5EZI - chains H and L; structure by X-ray diffraction, 1.61 A resolution.

== Chain H ==
Protein: Fab c12 heavy chain
Organism: Homo sapiens
Notes: antibody fragment or engineered binder
Sequence (222 residues; numbered 15 to 236; the number before each row is that of its first residue):
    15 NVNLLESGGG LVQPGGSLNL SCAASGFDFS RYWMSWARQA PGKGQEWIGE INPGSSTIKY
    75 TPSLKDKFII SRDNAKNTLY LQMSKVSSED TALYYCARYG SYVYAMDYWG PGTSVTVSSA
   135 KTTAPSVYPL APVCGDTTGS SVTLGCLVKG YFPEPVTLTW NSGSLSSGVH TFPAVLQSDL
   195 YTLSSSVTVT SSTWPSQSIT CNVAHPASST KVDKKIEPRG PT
Disulfide bonds: Cys36-Cys110, Cys160-Cys215
Glycans and other covalent adducts: glycan linked to Asn33

== Chain L ==
Protein: Fab c12 Light chain
Organism: Homo sapiens
Notes: antibody fragment or engineered binder
Sequence (214 residues; numbered 25 to 238; the number before each row is that of its first residue):
    25 SIVMTQTPKF LLVSAGDRIT ITCKASQSVR NDVAWYQQKP GQSPKLLIYF ASNRYTGVPD
    85 RFTGSGSGTD FTFTISTVQA EDLAVYFCQQ GYTSPRTFGG GTKLEIKRAD AAPTVSIFPP
   145 SSEQLTSGGA SVVCFLNNFY PKDINVKWKI DGSERQNGVL NSWTDQDSKD STYSMSSTLT
   205 LTKDEYERHN SYTCEATHKT STSPIVKSFN RNEC
Disulfide bonds: Cys47-Cys112, Cys158-Cys218

== How chain H and chain L interact ==
Inter-chain disulfides: Cys148(H)-Cys238(L)
Pairs across the interface (78):
  Gln53(H) - Gln62(L)  hydrogen bond
  Gln59(H) - Gln62(L)  hydrogen bond
  Gln59(H) - Pro68(L)
  Gln59(H) - Phe111(L)
  Gln59(H) - Phe122(L)
  Glu60(H) - Phe122(L)
  Trp61(H) - Gln113(L)
  Trp61(H) - Ser118(L)
  Trp61(H) - Pro119(L)  hydrophobic
  Trp61(H) - Arg120(L)
  Trp61(H) - Phe122(L)
  Glu64(H) - Arg120(L)  salt bridge
  Lys73(H) - Ser118(L)
  Thr75(H) - Pro119(L)
  Tyr109(H) - Gln62(L)  hydrogen bond
  Tyr109(H) - Ser67(L)
  Tyr113(H) - Arg120(L)
  Val117(H) - Phe74(L)  hydrophobic
  Tyr118(H) - Gly115(L)
  Tyr118(H) - Arg120(L)
  Ala119(H) - Tyr60(L)
  Met120(H) - Tyr60(L)  hydrogen bond (backbone-side chain)
  Met120(H) - Leu70(L)
  Met120(H) - Gln113(L)
  Met120(H) - Phe122(L)  hydrophobic
  Asp121(H) - Leu70(L)
  Asp121(H) - Tyr79(L)  hydrogen bond
  Trp123(H) - Tyr60(L)
  Trp123(H) - Pro68(L)  hydrophobic
  Trp123(H) - Phe122(L)  hydrophobic
  Gly124(H) - Ser67(L)  hydrogen bond (backbone-side chain)
  Pro125(H) - Ser67(L)
  Val141(H) - Glu147(L)
  Tyr142(H) - Ser145(L)
  Tyr142(H) - Glu147(L)
  Tyr142(H) - Gln148(L)
  Tyr142(H) - Ser151(L)
  Pro143(H) - Ser145(L)
  Pro143(H) - Glu147(L)
  Leu144(H) - Phe142(L)
  Leu144(H) - Val157(L)  hydrophobic
  Ala145(H) - Phe142(L)
  Pro146(H) - Phe142(L)
  Val147(H) - Pro143(L)  hydrophobic
  Cys148(H) - Glu237(L)
  Cys148(H) - Cys238(L)  disulfide
  Thr152(H) - Thr138(L)
  Thr157(H) - Ser140(L)
  Thr157(H) - Phe142(L)
  Leu161(H) - Ser155(L)
  Lys163(H) - Gln148(L)
  Lys163(H) - Ser155(L)
  Lys163(H) - Thr204(L)
  His184(H) - Asn161(L)
  His184(H) - Asn162(L)  hydrogen bond
  His184(H) - Ser198(L)  hydrogen bond
  Phe186(H) - Phe159(L)  hydrophobic
  Phe186(H) - Asn161(L)
  Phe186(H) - Ser186(L)
  Phe186(H) - Thr188(L)
  Phe186(H) - Ser198(L)
  Phe186(H) - Met199(L)
  Phe186(H) - Ser200(L)
  Pro187(H) - Ser186(L)  hydrogen bond (backbone-side chain)
  Pro187(H) - Trp187(L)
  Val189(H) - Leu184(L)  hydrophobic
  Val189(H) - Asn185(L)
  Val189(H) - Ser186(L)
  Gln191(H) - Leu184(L)
  Thr196(H) - Leu184(L)
  Ser198(H) - Phe159(L)
  Ser198(H) - Ser200(L)  hydrogen bond
  Ser199(H) - Phe159(L)
  Ser200(H) - Phe159(L)
  Ser200(H) - Asn161(L)  hydrogen bond
  Lys228(H) - Glu147(L)  salt bridge
  Arg233(H) - Pro143(L)  hydrogen bond (side chain-backbone)
  Arg233(H) - Pro144(L)  hydrogen bond (side chain-backbone)
Also at the interface, not in a pair above, chain H (49 interface residues in all): Ala51, Tyr74, Pro76, Arg112, Tyr116, Asp150, Leu158, Gly159, Thr185
Also at the interface, not in a pair above, chain L (46 interface residues in all): Ser25, Ala58, Tyr73, Val139, Ile141, Thr202, Phe233

== Overview ==
Chain H and chain L form an interface of 49 and 46 residues respectively; the contacts include 1 disulfide
bond, 13 hydrogen bonds and 2 salt bridges. Polar pairs include Glu64(H)-Arg120(L), Lys228(H)-Glu147(L) and
Gln53(H)-Gln62(L).
Chain H is Fab c12 heavy chain and chain L is Fab c12 Light chain, both from Homo sapiens; the structure,
Crystal Structure of Fab of parasite invasion inhibitory antibody c1 - hexagonal form, was determined by X-ray
diffraction, deposited together with 5EZJ, 5EZL, 5EZO and 5EZN.
